Entry 6MDW (X-ray diffraction, 1.50 A resolution); this record covers chain A.

Chain A:
Protein: SprT-like domain-containing protein Spartan
Organism: Homo sapiens
UniProt: Q9H040 (SPRTN_HUMAN), isoform Q9H040-2; residues 26-214 here = UniProt positions 26-214
Chain sequence (194 residues; each row starts with the number of its first residue):
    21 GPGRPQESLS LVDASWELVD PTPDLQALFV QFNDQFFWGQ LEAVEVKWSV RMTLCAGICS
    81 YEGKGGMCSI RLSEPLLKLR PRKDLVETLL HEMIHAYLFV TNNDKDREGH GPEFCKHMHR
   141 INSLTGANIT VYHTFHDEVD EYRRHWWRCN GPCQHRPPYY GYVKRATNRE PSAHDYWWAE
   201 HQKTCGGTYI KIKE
Disordered / not traced: 21-27, 84-85
Sequence notes: expression tag (21-25)
Modified / non-standard residues: K184 (N-methyl-lysine; MLZ)
Covalent attachments: covalent link C75-K184
Bound ions: Zn2+ site 1: H111, H115, H130 (together with citrate anion); Zn2+ site 2: C169, C173, H201, C205
Residues lining bound ligands:
  - ADP (adenosine-5'-diphosphate): L74, R163, Y179, Y182, V183, K184, R185, R189, Y196, W197, E200, H201, Y209
  - citrate anion (FLC): G77, I78, C79, H111, E112, H115, G129, H130, V151, H153, W166, Y182, K184, I212, K213

Overview:
Ligands of chain A: citrate anion and ADP. H111, H115 and H130 coordinate Zn2+ site 1. The Zn2+ site 2 is
built by C169, C173, H201 and C205.
Chain A is SprT-like domain-containing protein Spartan (Homo sapiens); the structure, Mechanism of protease
dependent DPC repair, was determined by X-ray diffraction (same publication as 6MDX).
